5WNT - chains A and P of the 23 polymer chains in the assembly; structure by X-ray diffraction, 3.30 A resolution.

[Chain A]
Molecule: 16S Ribosomal RNA rRNA
Source organism: Thermus thermophilus (strain HB8 / ATCC 27634 / DSM 579)
Sequence (1522 nucleotides; numbered 0 to 1544 plus 19 insertion-coded residues; 42 numbers in that range are skipped by the numbering (no residue carries them; nothing is unmodelled there); the number before each row is that of its first residue; a row labelled like 190A-190L holds insertion residues (190A, then the next letters in order); numbering starts at 0):
     0 UUUGUUGGAGAGUUUGAUCCUGGCUCAGGGUGAACGCUGGCGGCGUGCCU
    50 AAGACAUGCAAGUCGUGCGGG
    73 CCGCGGGGUUUU
    88 ACUCCG
    95 UGGUC
   101 AGCGGCGGACGGGUGAGUAACGCGUGGGU
  129A G
   130 ACCUACCCGGAAGAGGGGGACAACCCGGGGAAACUCGGGCUAAUCCCCCA
   180 UGUGGACCCGC
190A-190L CCCUUGGGGUGU
   191 GUCCAAAGGGCUUU
   216 GCCCGCUUCCGGAUGGGCCCGCGUCCCAUCAGCUAGUUGGUGGGGUAAUG
   266 GCCCACCAAGGCGACGACGGGUAGCCGGUCUGAGAGGAUGGCCGGCCACA
   316 GGGGCACUGAGACACGGGCCCCACUCCUACGGGAGGCAGCAGUUAGGAAU
   366 CUUCCGCAAUGGGCGCAAGCCUGACGGAGCGACGCCGCUUGGAGGAAGAA
   416 GCCCUUCGGGGUGUAAACUCCUGAA
   442 CCCGGGACGAAACCCCCGACGA
   474 GGGGACUGACGGUACCGGG
   494 GUAAUAGCGCCGGCCAACUCCGUGCCAGCAGCCGCGGUAAUACGGAGGGC
   544 GCGAGCGUUACCCGGAUUCACUGGGCGUAAAGGGCGUGUAGGCGGCCUGG
   594 GGCGUCCCAUGUGAAAGACCACGGCUCAACCGUGGGGGAGCGUGGGAUAC
   644 GCUCAGGCUAGACGGUGGGAGAGGGUGGUGGAAUUCCCGGAGUAGCGGUG
   694 AAAUGCGCAGAUACCGGGAGGAACGCCGAUGGCGAAGGCAGCCACCUGGU
   744 CCACCCGUGACGCUGAGGCGCGAAAGCGUGGGGAGCAAACCGGAUUAGAU
   794 ACCCGGGUAGUCCACGCCCUAAACGAUGCGCGCUAGGUCUCUGGGUCU
   848 CCUGGGGGCCGAAGCUAACGCGUUAAGCGCGCCGCCUGGGGAGUACGGCC
   898 GCAAGGCUGAAACUCAAAGGAAUUGACGGGGGCCCGCACAAGCGGUGGAG
   948 CAUGUGGUUUAAUUCGAAGXAACGCGAAGAACCUUACCAGGCCUUGACAU
   998 GCUAGG
 1003A G
  1004 AACCCGGGUGAAAGCCUGGGGUGCCCC
1030A-1030D GCGA
  1031 GGGGAGCCCUAGCACAGGUGCUGCAUGGCCGUCGUCAGCUCGUGCCGUGA
  1081 GGUGUUGGGUUAAGUCCCGCAACGAGCGCAACCCCCGCCGUUAGUUGCCA
  1131 GCGGUUCGGCCGGGCACUCUAACGGGACUGCCCGCGAAA
  1171 GCGGGAGGAAGGAGGGGACGACGUCUGGUCAGCAUGGCCCUUACGGCCUG
  1221 GGCGACACACGUGCUACAAUGCCCACUACAAAGCGAUGCCACCCGGCAAC
  1271 GGGGAGCUAAUCGCAAAAAGGUGGGCCCAGUUCGGAUUGGGGUCUGCAAC
  1321 CCGACCCCAUGAAGCCGGAAUCGCUAGUAAUCGCGGAUCAG
 1361A C
  1362 CAUGCCGCGGUGAAUACGUUCCCGGGCCUUGUACACACXGCCXGUXACGC
  1412 CAUGGGAGCGGGCUCUACCCGAAGUCGCCGGG
  1446 AGCCUACGGG
  1459 CAGGCGCCGAGGGUAGGGCCCGUGACUGGGGCGAAGUCGUAACAAGGUAG
  1509 CUGUACCGGAAGGUGCGGCUGGAUCCACUCCUUUCU
Not modelled in the structure: 0-4, 1534-1538
Modified / non-standard residues: PSU (pseudouridine-5'-monophosphate) at position 516, 7MG (7N-methyl-8-hydroguanosine-5'-monophosphate) at position 527, M2G (N2-dimethylguanosine-5'-monophosphate) at position 966, 5MC (5-methylcytidine-5'-monophosphate) at position 967, 2MG (2N-methylguanosine-5'-monophosphate) at position 1207, 5MC (5-methylcytidine-5'-monophosphate) at position 1400, 4OC (4n,o2'-methylcytidine-5'-monophosphate) at position 1402, 5MC (5-methylcytidine-5'-monophosphate) at position 1404, 5MC (5-methylcytidine-5'-monophosphate) at position 1407, UR3 (3-methyluridine-5'-monophoshate) at position 1498, MA6 (6N-dimethyladenosine-5'-monophoshate) at position 1518, MA6 (6N-dimethyladenosine-5'-monophoshate) at position 1519, PSU (pseudouridine-5'-monophosphate) at position 1540, PSU (pseudouridine-5'-monophosphate) at position 1541
Differences from the reference sequence: conflict C1534 (A132811 in 55771382), A1535 (C132812 in 55771382)
Metal / ion sites: Mg2+ site 1: G6 (shared with 1 residue of chain D); Mg2+ site 2 near G15 (its only coordinating residue here); Mg2+ site 3 near G21 (its only coordinating residue here); Mg2+ site 4 near G28 (its only coordinating residue here); Mg2+ site 5 near G46 (its only coordinating residue here); Mg2+ site 6 near C48 (its only coordinating residue here); Mg2+ site 7 near A53 (its only coordinating residue here); Mg2+ site 8 near G61 (its only coordinating residue here); Mg2+ site 9: G70, U98; K+ site 1: A109, A329, G331; Mg2+ site 10 near G117 (its only coordinating residue here); Mg2+ site 11: G124, U125; 91 more Mg2+ sites not listed; 11 more K+ sites not listed
Ligand contacts: B6M ((1R,2S,3S,4R,6R)-4,6-diamino-2-{[3-O-(2,6-diamino-2,6-dideoxy-alpha-L-altropyranosyl)-beta-L-arabinofuranosyl]oxy}-3-hydroxycyclohexyl 2-amino-2-deoxy-alpha-D-allopyranoside): G1405, U1406, 5MC_1407, A1408, C1409, G1489, C1490, G1491, A1492, A1493, G1494, U1495

[Chain P]
Name: Ribosomal protein S16
Source organism: Thermus thermophilus (strain HB8 / ATCC 27634 / DSM 579)
UniProtKB: Q5SJH3 (RS16_THET8); residue numbers follow UniProt; this construct covers 1-84
Sequence (84 residues; numbered 1 to 84; the number before each row is that of its first residue):
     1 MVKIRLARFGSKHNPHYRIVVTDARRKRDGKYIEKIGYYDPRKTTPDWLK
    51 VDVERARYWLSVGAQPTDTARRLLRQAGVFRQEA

[Interface between chain A and chain P]
Contacting residue pairs - 93 pairs, chain A then chain P:
  C43(A) - Ser11(P)  phosphate contact
  C43(A) - Lys12(P)  phosphate contact
  C43(A) - His13(P)  phosphate contact
  G44(A) - Ser11(P)  phosphate contact
  G44(A) - Lys12(P)  hydrogen bond to the phosphate
  C110(A) - Arg25(P)  hydrogen bond to the sugar
  G111(A) - Arg25(P)  sugar contact
  G112(A) - Lys27(P)  salt bridge to the phosphate
  A134(A) - Met1(P)  base contact
  A134(A) - Arg25(P)  base contact
  C135(A) - Met1(P)  hydrogen bond to the base
  C136(A) - Met1(P)  sugar contact
  C136(A) - Gly63(P)  hydrogen bond to the sugar
  C136(A) - Gln65(P)  hydrogen bond to the phosphate
  C137(A) - Ser61(P)  hydrogen bond to the sugar
  C137(A) - Val62(P)  sugar contact
  C137(A) - Gly63(P)  sugar contact
  C137(A) - Gln65(P)  phosphate contact
  G227(A) - Val62(P)  hydrogen bond to the base
  A228(A) - Val2(P)  sugar contact
  A228(A) - Trp59(P)  phosphate contact
  U229(A) - Asp23(P)  hydrogen bond to the sugar
  U229(A) - Ile33(P)  sugar contact
  U229(A) - Trp59(P)  phosphate contact
  G230(A) - Asp23(P)  sugar contact
  G230(A) - Arg25(P)  sugar contact
  G309(A) - Lys27(P)  phosphate contact
  G309(A) - Asp29(P)  sugar contact
  G309(A) - Gly30(P)  phosphate contact
  G309(A) - Lys31(P)  phosphate contact
  G310(A) - Arg26(P)  salt bridge to the phosphate
  G310(A) - Lys27(P)  salt bridge to the phosphate
  G310(A) - Gly30(P)  phosphate contact
  G310(A) - Lys31(P)  hydrogen bond to the phosphate
  C311(A) - Arg26(P)  salt bridge to the phosphate
  A374(A) - Tyr17(P)  hydrogen bond to the sugar
  U375(A) - Leu6(P)  hydrogen bond to the sugar
  U375(A) - Tyr17(P)  hydrogen bond to the sugar
  U375(A) - Arg28(P)  hydrogen bond to the base
  U375(A) - Thr69(P)  hydrogen bond to the phosphate
  G376(A) - Arg5(P)  hydrogen bond to the phosphate
  G376(A) - Leu6(P)  hydrogen bond to the phosphate
  G376(A) - Arg28(P)  sugar contact
  G376(A) - Thr67(P)  hydrogen bond to the phosphate
  G377(A) - Lys3(P)  salt bridge to the phosphate
  G377(A) - Arg5(P)  salt bridge to the phosphate
  G377(A) - Ala24(P)  sugar contact
  C390(A) - Arg28(P)  hydrogen bond to the phosphate
  G391(A) - Arg8(P)  hydrogen bond to the phosphate
  G391(A) - Arg28(P)  salt bridge to the phosphate
  G392(A) - Arg8(P)  salt bridge to the phosphate
  G392(A) - Lys12(P)  phosphate contact
  G392(A) - His13(P)  salt bridge to the phosphate
  A393(A) - Lys12(P)  salt bridge to the phosphate
  A393(A) - His13(P)  salt bridge to the phosphate
  C449(A) - Arg42(P)  base contact
  C449(A) - Lys43(P)  phosphate contact
  G450(A) - Pro15(P)  sugar contact
  G450(A) - Pro41(P)  sugar contact
  G450(A) - Lys43(P)  salt bridge to the phosphate
  A452(A) - Lys43(P)  salt bridge to the phosphate
  A452(A) - Arg72(P)  hydrogen bond to the sugar
  A453(A) - Asp68(P)  hydrogen bond to the sugar
  A453(A) - Arg72(P)  sugar contact
  C454(A) - Asp68(P)  sugar contact
  G462(A) - Gln82(P)  base contact
  A463(A) - Arg75(P)  salt bridge to the phosphate
  A463(A) - Phe80(P)  sugar contact
  A463(A) - Arg81(P)  phosphate contact
  A463(A) - Gln82(P)  hydrogen bond to the sugar
  A463(A) - Glu83(P)  hydrogen bond to the sugar
  G474(A) - Arg75(P)  salt bridge to the phosphate
  G474(A) - Arg81(P)  sugar contact
  G474(A) - Glu83(P)  sugar contact
  A607(A) - Lys31(P)  base contact
  A608(A) - Arg18(P)  hydrogen bond to the phosphate
  A608(A) - Tyr32(P)  sugar contact
  A609(A) - Arg18(P)  salt bridge to the phosphate
  G616(A) - Thr45(P)  sugar contact
  G617(A) - Asn14(P)  base contact
  G617(A) - Thr44(P)  sugar contact
  G617(A) - Thr45(P)  sugar contact
  C623(A) - Ser11(P)  sugar contact
  C624(A) - Phe9(P)  phosphate contact
  C624(A) - Gly10(P)  phosphate contact
  C624(A) - Ser11(P)  sugar contact
  C624(A) - Asn14(P)  sugar contact
  G625(A) - Phe9(P)  phosphate contact
  G625(A) - His16(P)  sugar contact
  U626(A) - Arg18(P)  salt bridge to the phosphate
  U626(A) - Tyr38(P)  phosphate contact
  G627(A) - Lys35(P)  salt bridge to the phosphate
  G627(A) - Lys50(P)  salt bridge to the phosphate
Interface residues without a listed pair, chain A (48 interface residues in all): G231, A325, G378, A451, G475, C483
Interface residues without a listed pair, chain P (51 interface residues in all): Tyr39, Tyr58

[Summary]
48 residues of chain A face 51 of chain P across their interface, with 24 hydrogen bonds and 19 salt bridges.
Polar contacts include C135(A)-Met1(P), G227(A)-Val62(P) and U375(A)-Arg28(P). Bound to chain A: compound B6M.
G70(A) and U98(A) form the Mg2+ site 9.
Here chain A is 16S Ribosomal RNA rRNA and chain P is Ribosomal protein S16, both from Thermus thermophilus
(strain HB8 / ATCC 27634 / DSM 579). Entry 5WNT (Crystal Structure of 30S ribosomal subunit from Thermus
thermophilus) was determined by X-ray diffraction (same publication as 5WNP, 5WNQ, 5WNR, 5WNS, 5WNU and 5WNV).
